8X9T - chains A and S of the 5 polymer chains in the assembly; structure by electron microscopy, 2.75 A resolution.

== Chain A ==
Name: Gs protein alpha subunit
Source organism: Bos taurus
Chain sequence (361 residues; row label = number of the first residue in the row; note: 26 numbers in that range are skipped by the numbering (no residue carries them; nothing is unmodelled there)):
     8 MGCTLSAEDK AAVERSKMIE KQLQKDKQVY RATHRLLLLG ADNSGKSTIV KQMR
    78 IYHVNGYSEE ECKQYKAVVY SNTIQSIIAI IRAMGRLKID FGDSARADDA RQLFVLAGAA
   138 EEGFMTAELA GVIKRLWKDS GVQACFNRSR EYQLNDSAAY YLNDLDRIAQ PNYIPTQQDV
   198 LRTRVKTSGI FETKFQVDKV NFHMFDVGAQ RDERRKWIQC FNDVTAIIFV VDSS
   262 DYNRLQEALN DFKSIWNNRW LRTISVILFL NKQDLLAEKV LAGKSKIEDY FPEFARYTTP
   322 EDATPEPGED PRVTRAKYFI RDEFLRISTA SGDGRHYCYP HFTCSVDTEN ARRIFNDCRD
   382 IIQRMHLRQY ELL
Unresolved in the structure: 8-11, 78-204, 262-263

== Chain S ==
Name: scFv16
Source organism: synthetic construct
Notes: antibody fragment or engineered binder
Chain sequence (267 residues; row label = number of the first residue in the row; note: 3 numbers in that range are skipped by the numbering (no residue carries them; nothing is unmodelled there); a row labelled like 120A-120P holds insertion residues (120A, then the next letters in order)):
     1 MVQLVESGGG LVQPGGSRKL SCSASGFAFS SFGMHWVRQA PEKGLEWVAY ISSGSGTIYY
    61 ADTVKGRFTI SRDDPKNTLF LQMTSLRSED TAMYYCVRSI YYYGSSPFDF WGQGTTLTVS
120A-120P AGGGGSGGGGSGGGGS
   124 SDIVMTQATS SVPVTPGESV SISCRSSKSL LHSNGNTYLY WFLQRPGQSP QLLIYRMSNL
   184 ASGVPDRFSG SGSGTAFTLT ISRLEAEDVG VYYCMQHLEY PLTFGAGTKL ELLEENLYFQ
   244 GASHHHHHHH H
Unresolved in the structure: 1, 120A-120P, 236-254
Disulfide bonds: Cys147-Cys217

== Interface between chain A and chain S ==
Contacting residue pairs (26; chain A residue first):
  Leu12(A) with His155(S)
  Ser13(A) with His155(S); Asn157(S), hydrogen bond; Tyr161(S), hydrogen bond; Leu221(S)
  Ala14(A) with His220(S); Leu221(S), hydrogen bond (backbone-backbone); Tyr223(S), hydrophobic
  Glu15(A) with Tyr101(S); Pro107(S); Tyr161(S); Tyr163(S), hydrogen bond; Arg179(S), salt bridge; His220(S), salt bridge
  Asp16(A) with Asn157(S), hydrogen bond
  Ala18(A) with Tyr101(S), hydrophobic
  Ala19(A) with Tyr101(S)
  Glu21(A) with Ser52(S), hydrogen bond; Gly56(S); Thr57(S), hydrogen bond (side chain-backbone)
  Arg22(A) with Ser31(S); Ile100(S); Tyr101(S); Tyr102(S)
  Met25(A) with Ser53(S); Gly54(S)
Other interface residues (no listed pair), chain S (21 interface residues in all): Ser30, Tyr50, Glu222

== In short ==
The interface between chain A and chain S involves 10 residues on one side and 21 on the other, with 7
hydrogen bonds and 2 salt bridges. Polar contacts include Glu15(A)-Arg179(S), Glu15(A)-His220(S) and
Ser13(A)-Asn157(S).
Here chain A is Gs protein alpha subunit (Bos taurus) and chain S is scFv16 (synthetic construct). Entry 8X9T
(Identification, structure and agonist design of an androgen membrane receptor) was determined by electron
microscopy together with 8X9S, 8X9U, 9IV1 and 9IV2 from the same study.
